PDB entry 2R45 | X-ray diffraction, 2.30 A resolution | chain A

Chain A:
Name: Aerobic glycerol-3-phosphate dehydrogenase
From: Escherichia coli
Notes: EC 1.1.99.5
UniProtKB: P13035 (GLPD_ECOLI); residues 1-501 here = UniProt positions 1-501
Chain sequence (501 residues; row label = number of the first residue in the row):
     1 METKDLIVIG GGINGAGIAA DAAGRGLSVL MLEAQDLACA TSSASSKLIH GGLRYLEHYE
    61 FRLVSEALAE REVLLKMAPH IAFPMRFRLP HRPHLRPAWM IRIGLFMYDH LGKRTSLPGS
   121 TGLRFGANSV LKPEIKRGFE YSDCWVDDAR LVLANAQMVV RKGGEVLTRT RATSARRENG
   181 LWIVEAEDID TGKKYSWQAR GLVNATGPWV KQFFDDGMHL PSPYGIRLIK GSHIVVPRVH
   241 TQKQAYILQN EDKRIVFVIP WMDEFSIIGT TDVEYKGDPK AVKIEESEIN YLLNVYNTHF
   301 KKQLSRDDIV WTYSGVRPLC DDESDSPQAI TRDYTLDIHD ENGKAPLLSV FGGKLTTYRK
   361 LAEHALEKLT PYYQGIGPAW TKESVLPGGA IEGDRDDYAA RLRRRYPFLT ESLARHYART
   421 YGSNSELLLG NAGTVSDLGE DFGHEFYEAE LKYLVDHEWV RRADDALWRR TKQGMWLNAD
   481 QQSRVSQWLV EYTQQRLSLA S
Not modelled in the structure: 496-501
Ligand contacts:
  - 2-phosphoglyceric acid (2PG): Arg54, Tyr55, Arg254, Ile255, Val256, Phe257, Gly269, Thr270, Asp272, Arg317, Arg332, Lys354
  - FAD (flavin-adenine dinucleotide): Ile9, Gly10, Gly11, Gly12, Ile13, Asn14, Gly15, Leu32, Glu33, Ala34, Gln35, Cys39, Ala40, Thr41, Ser42, Ala44, Ser45, Ser46, Lys47, Leu48, His50, Thr170, Arg171, Ala172, Ala205, Thr206, Gly207, Pro208, Trp209, Phe213, Gly231, His233, Thr270, Gly315, Val316, Arg317, Gly353, Lys354, Leu355, Thr356
  - T3A (N-(tris(hydroxymethyl)methyl)-3-aminopropanesulfonic acid): Gln157, Val160, Leu454, Val455, Asp456, His457, Glu458, Trp459
From the paper describing this entry:
  - binding site for 2-phosphoglyceric acid: Arg54, Tyr55, Thr270, Arg317, Arg332
  - catalytic residues: Arg317, Lys354 (proposed by the authors, not directly observed)

In short:
Chain A binds flavin-adenine dinucleotide, compound T3A and 2-phosphoglyceric acid. From the paper: catalytic
residues Arg317 and Lys354; a binding site for 2-phosphoglyceric acid at Arg54, Tyr55 and Thr270 among others.
Chain A is Aerobic glycerol-3-phosphate dehydrogenase (Escherichia coli); the structure, Crystal structure of
Escherichia coli Glycerol-3-phosphate Dehydrogenase in complex with 2-phospho-d-glyceric acid, was determined
by X-ray diffraction together with 2R4J, 2R46, 2R4E and 2QCU from the same study.
